Entry 3RI9 (X-ray diffraction, 2.00 A resolution); this record covers chain A.

== Chain A ==
Molecule: Endo-1,4-beta-xylanase 3
From: Aspergillus kawachii
Notes: EC 3.2.1.8
Reference sequence: P33557 (XYN3_ASPKA); residues 1-184 here correspond to UniProt positions 28-211 (UniProt number = residue number + 27)
Sequence (185 residues; row label = number of the first residue in the row; numbering starts at 0):
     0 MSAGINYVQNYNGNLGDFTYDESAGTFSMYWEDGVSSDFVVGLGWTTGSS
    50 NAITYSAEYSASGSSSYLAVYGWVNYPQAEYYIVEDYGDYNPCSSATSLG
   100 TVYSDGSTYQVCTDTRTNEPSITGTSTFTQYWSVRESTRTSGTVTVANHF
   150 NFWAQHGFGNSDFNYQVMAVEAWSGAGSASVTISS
Not modelled in the structure: 0-1, 184
Differences from the reference sequence: expression tag (0); engineered mutation Trp-131 (Phe158 in P33557)
Swiss-Prot annotation at these positions:
  - active site: Glu-79 (Nucleophile), Glu-170 (Proton donor)
Disulfides: Cys-92/Cys-111

== In short ==
Curated annotation (UniProt) lists active-site residues Glu-79 and Glu-170.
Chain A is Endo-1,4-beta-xylanase 3 (Aspergillus kawachii); the structure, Xylanase C from Aspergillus
kawachii F131W mutant, was determined by X-ray diffraction together with 3RI8 from the same study.
